1Q86 - chains A and N of the 32 polymer chains in the assembly; structure by X-ray diffraction, 3.00 A resolution.

Chain A:
Molecule: 23S ribosomal RNA
Organism: Haloarcula marismortui
Sequence (2922 nucleotides; each row starts with the number of its first residue):
     2 UUGGCUACUA UGCCAGCUGG UGGAUUGCUC GGCUCAGGCG CUGAUGAAGG ACGUGCCAAG
    62 CUGCGAUAAG CCAUGGGGAG CCGCACGGAG GCGAAGAACC AUGGAUUUCC GAAUGAGAAU
   122 CUCUCUAACA AUUGCUUCGC GCAAUGAGGA ACCCCGAGAA CUGAAACAUC UCAGUAUCGG
   182 GAGGAACAGA AAACGCAAUG UGAUGUCGUU AGUAACCGCG AGUGAACGCG AUACAGCCCA
   242 AACCGAAGCC CUCACGGGCA AUGUGGUGUC AGGGCUACCU CUCAUCAGCC GACCGUCUCG
   302 ACGAAGUCUC UUGGAACAGA GCGUGAUACA GGGUGACAAC CCCGUACUCG AGACCAGUAC
   362 GACGUGCGGU AGUGCCAGAG UAGCGGGGGU UGGAUAUCCC UCGCGAAUAA CGCAGGCAUC
   422 GACUGCGAAG GCUAAACACA ACCUGAGACC GAUAGUGAAC AAGUAGUGUG AACGAACGCU
   482 GCAAAGUACC CUCAGAAGGG AGGCGAAAUA GAGCAUGAAA UCAGUUGGCG AUCGAGCGAC
   542 AGGGCAUACA AGGUCCCUCG ACGAAUGACC GACGCGCGAG CGUCCAGUAA GACUCACGGG
   602 AAGCCGAUGU UCUGUCGUAC GUUUUGAAAA ACGAGCCAGG GAGUGUGUCU GCAUGGCAAG
   662 UCUAACCGGA GUAUCCGGGG AGGCACAGGG AAACCGACAU GGCCGCAGGG CUUUGCCCGA
   722 GGGCCGCCGU CUUCAAGGGC GGGGAGCCAU GUGGACACGA CCCGAAUCCG GACGAUCUAC
   782 GCAUGGACAA GAUGAAGCGU GCCGAAAGGC ACGUGGAAGU CUGUUAGAGU UGGUGUCCUA
   842 CAAUACCCUC UCGUGAUCUA UGUGUAGGGG UGAAAGGCCC AUCGAGUCCG GCAACAGCUG
   902 GUUCCAAUCG AAACAUGUCG AAGCAUGACC UCCGCCGAGG UAGUCUGUGA GGUAGAGCGA
   962 CCGAUUGGUG UGUCCGCCUC CGAGAGGAGU CGGCACACCU GUCAAACUCC AAACUUACAG
  1022 ACGCCGUUUG ACGCGGGGAU UCCGGUGCGC GGGGUAAGCC UGUGUACCAG GAGGGGAACA
  1082 ACCCAGAGAU AGGUUAAGGU CCCCAAGUGU GGAUUAAGUG UAAUCCUCUG AAGGUGGUCU
  1142 CGAGCCCUAG ACAGCCGGGA GGUGAGCUUA GAAGCAGCUA CCCUCUAAGA AAAGCGUAAC
  1202 AGCUUACCGG CCGAGGUUUG AGGCGCCCAA AAUGAUCGGG ACUCAAAUCC ACCACCGAGA
  1262 CCUGUCCGUA CCACUCAUAC UGGUAAUCGA GUAGAUUGGC GCUCUAAUUG GAUGGAAGUA
  1322 GGGGUGAAAA CUCCUAUGGA CCGAUUAGUG ACGAAAAUCC UGGCCAUAGU AGCAGCGAUA
  1382 GUCGGGUGAG AACCCCGACG GCCUAAUGGA UAAGGGUUCC UCAGCACUGC UGAUCAGCUG
  1442 AGGGUUAGCC GGUCCUAAGU CAUACCGCAA CUCGACUAUG ACGAAAUGGG AAACGGGUUA
  1502 AUAUUCCCGU GCCACUAUGC AGUGAAAGUU GACGCCCUGG GGUCGAUCAC GCUGGGCAUU
  1562 CGCCCAGUCG AACCGUCCAA CUCCGUGGAA GCCGUAAUGG CAGGAAGCGG ACGAACGGCG
  1622 GCAUAGGGAA ACGUGAUUCA ACCUGGGGCC CAUGAAAAGA CGAGCAUAGU GUCCGUACCG
  1682 AGAACCGACA CAGGUGUCCA UGGCGGCGAA AGCCAAGGCC UGUCGGGAGC AACCAACGUU
  1742 AGGGAAUUCG GCAAGUUAGU CCCGUACCUU CGGAAGAAGG GAUGCCUGCU CCGGAACGGA
  1802 GCAGGUCGCA GUGACUCGGA AGCUCGGACU GUCUAGUAAC AACAUAGGUG ACCGCAAAUC
  1862 CGCAAGGACU CGUACGGUCA CUGAAUCCUG CCCAGUGCAG GUAUCUGAAC ACCUCGUACA
  1922 AGAGGACGAA GGACCUGUCA ACGGCGGGGG UAACUAUGAC CCUCUUAAGG UAGCGUAGUA
  1982 CCUUGCCGCA UCAGUAGCGG CUUGCAUGAA UGGAUUAACC AGAGCUUCAC UGUCCCAACG
  2042 UUGGGCCCGG UGAACUGUAC AUUCCAGUGC GGAGUCUGGA GACACCCAGG GGGAAGCGAA
  2102 GACCCUAUGG AGCUUUACUG CAGGCUGUCG CUGAGACGUG GUCGCCGAUG UGCAGCAUAG
  2162 GUAGGAGACA CUACACAGGU ACCCGCGCUA GCGGGCCACC GAGUCAACAG UGAAAUACUA
  2222 CCCGUCGGUG ACUGCGACUC UCACUCCGGG AGGAGGACAC CGAUAGCCGG GCAGUUUGAC
  2282 UGGGGCGGUA CGCGCUCGAA AAGAUAUCGA GCGCGCCCUA UGGCUAUCUC AGCCGGGACA
  2342 GAGACCCGGC GAAGAGUGCA AGAGCAAAAG AUAGCUUGAC AGUGUUCUUC CCAACGAGGA
  2402 ACGCUGACGC GAAAGCGUGG UCUAGCGAAC CAAUUAGCCU GCUUGAUGCG GGCAAUUGAU
  2462 GACAGAAAAG CUACCCUAGG GAUAACAGAG UCGUCACUCG CAAGAGCACA UAUCGACCGA
  2522 GUGGCUUGCU ACCUCGAUGU CGGUUCCCUC CAUCCUGCCC GUGCAGAAGC GGGCAAGGGU
  2582 GAGGUUGUUC GCCUAUUAAA GGAGGUCGUG AGCUGGGUUU AGACCGUCGU GAGACAGGUC
  2642 GGCUGCUAUC UACUGGGUGU GUAAUGGUGU CUGACAAGAA CGACCGUAUA GUACGAGAGG
  2702 AACUACGGUU GGUGGCCACU GGUGUACCGG UUGUUCGAGA GAGCACGUGC CGGGUAGCCA
  2762 CGCCACACGG GGUAAGAGCU GAACGCAUCU AAGCUCGAAA CCCACUUGGA AAAGAGACAC
  2822 CGCCGAGGUC CCGCGUACAA GACGCGGUCG AUAGACUCGG GGUGUGCGCG UCGAGGUAAC
  2882 GAGACGUUAA GCCCACGAGC ACUAACAGAC CAAAGCCAUC AU
Unresolved in the structure: 2-9, 126-127, 715, 971-998, 1560, 1952-1963, 2137-2236, 2339-2343, 2665-2666, 2915-2923
Ion coordination: Mg2+ site 1 near G28 (its only coordinating residue here); Na+ site 1: C40, G41, C443; Na+ site 2: G56, G61; Na+ site 3: G66, U107, U108; Mg2+ site 2 near U115 (its only coordinating residue here); Na+ site 4: C141, G142; Na+ site 5 near U146 (its only coordinating residue here); Mg2+ site 3: C162, U2276; K+ site 1: C162, U163, U172; Mg2+ site 4: A165, A167, C168; Na+ site 6: A165, A166, A167; Mg2+ site 5: A166, G219; 67 more Na+ sites not listed; 98 more Mg2+ sites not listed; 1 more K+ sites not listed
Ligand contacts:
  - phenylalaninal (PHA), molecule 1: G2102, C2104, A2486, U2620
  - phenylalaninal (PHA), molecule 2: A2486, C2487, U2541, U2620
What the authors report for this chain:
  - binding site for CCA-phenylalanine-cariotic-acid-biotin: G2284, G2285
  - catalytic residues: A2486 (proposed by the authors, not directly observed)

Chain N:
Molecule: L15 Ribosomal Protein
Organism: Haloarcula marismortui
Amino-acid sequence (194 residues; each row starts with the number of its first residue):
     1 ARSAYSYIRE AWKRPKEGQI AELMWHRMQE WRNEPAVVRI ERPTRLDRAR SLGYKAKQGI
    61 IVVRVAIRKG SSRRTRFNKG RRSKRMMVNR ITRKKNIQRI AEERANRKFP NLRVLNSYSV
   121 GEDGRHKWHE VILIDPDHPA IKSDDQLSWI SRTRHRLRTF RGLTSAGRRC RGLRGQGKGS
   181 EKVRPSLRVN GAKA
Ion coordination: Na+ site 1: Asn106, Phe109, Leu112; Na+ site 2: Lys193 (shared with U391(A), C399(A) of chain A)

How chain A and chain N interact:
Pairs across the interface (280; chain A residue first):
  G44(A) - Arg156(N)  base contact
  U133(A) - Lys108(N)  hydrogen bond to the sugar
  U133(A) - Pro110(N)  base contact
  U134(A) - Lys108(N)  phosphate contact
  U134(A) - Phe109(N)  phosphate contact
  U134(A) - Asn111(N)  hydrogen bond to the sugar
  G135(A) - Arg39(N)  salt bridge to the phosphate
  G135(A) - Ile61(N)  phosphate contact
  G135(A) - Phe109(N)  phosphate contact
  G135(A) - Asn111(N)  hydrogen bond to the sugar
  G135(A) - Asp135(N)  hydrogen bond to the sugar
  C136(A) - Arg39(N)  salt bridge to the phosphate
  C136(A) - Gln58(N)  phosphate contact
  C136(A) - His138(N)  hydrogen bond to the sugar
  U137(A) - Gln58(N)  phosphate contact
  A145(A) - Asn111(N)  sugar contact
  A145(A) - Asp137(N)  sugar contact
  U146(A) - Pro110(N)  sugar contact
  C154(A) - Arg188(N)  salt bridge to the phosphate
  C155(A) - Arg161(N)  hydrogen bond to the sugar
  C155(A) - Arg171(N)  hydrogen bond to the phosphate
  C155(A) - Ser186(N)  hydrogen bond to the phosphate
  C155(A) - Arg188(N)  salt bridge to the phosphate
  C155(A) - Val189(N)  phosphate contact
  C156(A) - Arg99(N)  hydrogen bond to the phosphate
  C156(A) - Phe160(N)  sugar contact
  C156(A) - Arg161(N)  sugar contact
  C156(A) - Gly162(N)  sugar contact
  C156(A) - Arg171(N)  salt bridge to the phosphate
  C156(A) - Ser186(N)  phosphate contact
  C156(A) - Leu187(N)  hydrogen bond to the phosphate
  C156(A) - Arg188(N)  hydrogen bond to the phosphate
  G157(A) - Lys95(N)  hydrogen bond to the sugar
  G157(A) - Arg99(N)  salt bridge to the phosphate
  G157(A) - Arg171(N)  phosphate contact
  G157(A) - Leu187(N)  phosphate contact
  A158(A) - Arg93(N)  hydrogen bond to the phosphate
  A158(A) - Lys94(N)  hydrogen bond to the phosphate
  G159(A) - Arg74(N)  salt bridge to the phosphate
  G159(A) - Arg93(N)  salt bridge to the phosphate
  A160(A) - Arg81(N)  hydrogen bond to the sugar
  A160(A) - Arg85(N)  salt bridge to the phosphate
  A160(A) - Met87(N)  phosphate contact
  A161(A) - Gly80(N)  sugar contact
  A161(A) - Arg81(N)  phosphate contact
  A161(A) - Arg82(N)  salt bridge to the phosphate
  A161(A) - Arg85(N)  phosphate contact
  A169(A) - Ser83(N)  phosphate contact
  U170(A) - Arg82(N)  salt bridge to the phosphate
  U170(A) - Ser83(N)  hydrogen bond to the phosphate
  U170(A) - Lys84(N)  hydrogen bond to the phosphate
  C171(A) - Arg82(N)  salt bridge to the phosphate
  C171(A) - Lys84(N)  phosphate contact
  U172(A) - Arg82(N)  hydrogen bond to the base
  A174(A) - Arg85(N)  base contact
  G175(A) - Lys94(N)  hydrogen bond to the base
  G175(A) - Gly191(N)  sugar contact
  G175(A) - Ala192(N)  sugar contact
  G175(A) - Lys193(N)  salt bridge to the phosphate
  G181(A) - Arg107(N)  hydrogen bond to the sugar
  G181(A) - Phe160(N)  hydrogen bond to the base
  G182(A) - Leu157(N)  phosphate contact
  G182(A) - Arg161(N)  sugar contact
  A183(A) - Arg154(N)  sugar contact
  A183(A) - Arg156(N)  sugar contact
  A183(A) - Leu157(N)  sugar contact
  A183(A) - Arg161(N)  hydrogen bond to the sugar
  G184(A) - Thr153(N)  phosphate contact
  G184(A) - Arg156(N)  salt bridge to the phosphate
  A187(A) - Arg154(N)  salt bridge to the phosphate
  A187(A) - Arg161(N)  phosphate contact
  C188(A) - Arg154(N)  phosphate contact
  C188(A) - Arg161(N)  salt bridge to the phosphate
  C188(A) - Leu163(N)  phosphate contact
  C188(A) - Arg171(N)  hydrogen bond to the phosphate
  C188(A) - Pro185(N)  hydrogen bond to the sugar
  C188(A) - Ser186(N)  sugar contact
  A189(A) - Leu163(N)  phosphate contact
  A189(A) - Arg168(N)  salt bridge to the phosphate
  A189(A) - Arg171(N)  salt bridge to the phosphate
  A189(A) - Leu173(N)  sugar contact
  A189(A) - Arg184(N)  sugar contact
  A189(A) - Pro185(N)  sugar contact
  G190(A) - Leu173(N)  phosphate contact
  G190(A) - Arg184(N)  salt bridge to the phosphate
  A191(A) - Gln176(N)  hydrogen bond to the phosphate
  A192(A) - Gln176(N)  hydrogen bond to the phosphate
  A193(A) - Arg174(N)  phosphate contact
  A193(A) - Gln176(N)  hydrogen bond to the phosphate
  A194(A) - Gln176(N)  sugar contact
  A194(A) - Gly177(N)  phosphate contact
  C195(A) - Gly177(N)  phosphate contact
  C195(A) - Lys178(N)  hydrogen bond to the phosphate
  A204(A) - Gln176(N)  sugar contact
  U205(A) - Arg184(N)  phosphate contact
  G206(A) - Arg184(N)  phosphate contact
  G206(A) - Pro185(N)  phosphate contact
  U207(A) - Pro185(N)  phosphate contact
  A226(A) - Lys182(N)  sugar contact
  A227(A) - Glu181(N)  sugar contact
  C240(A) - Gln146(N)  hydrogen bond to the phosphate
  A241(A) - Arg50(N)  sugar contact
  A241(A) - Ser51(N)  sugar contact
  A242(A) - Ser3(N)  phosphate contact
  A242(A) - Tyr5(N)  phosphate contact
  A242(A) - Arg50(N)  salt bridge to the phosphate
  A243(A) - Ala1(N)  hydrogen bond to the phosphate
  A243(A) - Ser3(N)  phosphate contact
  C244(A) - Ala1(N)  hydrogen bond to the phosphate
  C250(A) - Ala140(N)  sugar contact
  C251(A) - Gln58(N)  hydrogen bond to the sugar
  C251(A) - His138(N)  sugar contact
  C251(A) - Pro139(N)  phosphate contact
  C251(A) - Ala140(N)  sugar contact
  C251(A) - Ser143(N)  phosphate contact
  C252(A) - Pro139(N)  phosphate contact
  G259(A) - Gln58(N)  base contact
  C260(A) - Gln58(N)  sugar contact
  A261(A) - Arg42(N)  salt bridge to the phosphate
  A261(A) - Ala56(N)  sugar contact
  A262(A) - Arg42(N)  salt bridge to the phosphate
  U263(A) - Arg42(N)  hydrogen bond to the sugar
  U263(A) - Leu46(N)  phosphate contact
  G264(A) - Tyr5(N)  hydrogen bond to the phosphate
  G264(A) - Leu46(N)  phosphate contact
  G264(A) - Arg50(N)  salt bridge to the phosphate
  G264(A) - Ala56(N)  sugar contact
  U265(A) - Arg50(N)  salt bridge to the phosphate
  U265(A) - Lys55(N)  phosphate contact
  U265(A) - Ala56(N)  hydrogen bond to the phosphate
  U265(A) - Lys57(N)  phosphate contact
  G266(A) - Lys55(N)  salt bridge to the phosphate
  G266(A) - Lys57(N)  salt bridge to the phosphate
  G266(A) - Asp144(N)  phosphate contact
  C376(A) - Ala1(N)  hydrogen bond to the sugar
  C377(A) - Arg2(N)  phosphate contact
  A378(A) - Arg9(N)  salt bridge to the phosphate
  G379(A) - Arg9(N)  sugar contact
  G379(A) - Arg48(N)  phosphate contact
  G379(A) - Ser51(N)  hydrogen bond to the base
  A380(A) - Arg9(N)  phosphate contact
  A380(A) - Trp12(N)  sugar contact
  A380(A) - Lys13(N)  base contact
  A380(A) - Arg48(N)  salt bridge to the phosphate
  G381(A) - Lys13(N)  base contact
  G381(A) - Pro15(N)  base contact
  G381(A) - Arg45(N)  salt bridge to the phosphate
  G381(A) - Arg48(N)  salt bridge to the phosphate
  A383(A) - Arg174(N)  salt bridge to the phosphate
  G388(A) - Arg90(N)  hydrogen bond to the sugar
  G388(A) - Thr92(N)  base contact
  G389(A) - Arg90(N)  salt bridge to the phosphate
  G390(A) - Lys84(N)  salt bridge to the phosphate
  G390(A) - Lys94(N)  sugar contact
  G390(A) - Ala194(N)  base contact
  U391(A) - Lys84(N)  salt bridge to the phosphate
  U391(A) - Arg85(N)  salt bridge to the phosphate
  U391(A) - Lys193(N)  hydrogen bond to the sugar
  U392(A) - Lys182(N)  hydrogen bond to the sugar
  U392(A) - Lys193(N)  sugar contact
  G393(A) - Glu181(N)  base contact
  G393(A) - Lys182(N)  hydrogen bond to the base
  G394(A) - Lys178(N)  base contact
  G394(A) - Gly179(N)  base contact
  G394(A) - Glu181(N)  hydrogen bond to the base
  G394(A) - Lys182(N)  hydrogen bond to the base
  U398(A) - Gly179(N)  hydrogen bond to the sugar
  C399(A) - Gly172(N)  phosphate contact
  C399(A) - Lys178(N)  phosphate contact
  C399(A) - Gly179(N)  sugar contact
  C399(A) - Val183(N)  sugar contact
  C399(A) - Ala194(N)  sugar contact
  C400(A) - Lys94(N)  hydrogen bond to the sugar
  C400(A) - Arg169(N)  phosphate contact
  C400(A) - Cys170(N)  sugar contact
  C400(A) - Gly172(N)  phosphate contact
  C401(A) - Thr92(N)  hydrogen bond to the base
  C401(A) - Arg93(N)  hydrogen bond to the sugar
  C401(A) - Lys94(N)  sugar contact
  C401(A) - Asn96(N)  phosphate contact
  U402(A) - Gly70(N)  hydrogen bond to the phosphate
  U402(A) - Ser71(N)  sugar contact
  U402(A) - Thr92(N)  sugar contact
  U402(A) - Asn96(N)  phosphate contact
  U402(A) - Ile97(N)  hydrogen bond to the phosphate
  C403(A) - Lys69(N)  phosphate contact
  C403(A) - Gly70(N)  hydrogen bond to the phosphate
  C403(A) - Ile97(N)  phosphate contact
  C403(A) - Lys127(N)  salt bridge to the phosphate
  G404(A) - Lys69(N)  salt bridge to the phosphate
  G404(A) - Glu122(N)  phosphate contact
  C405(A) - Lys16(N)  salt bridge to the phosphate
  A407(A) - Arg14(N)  salt bridge to the phosphate
  U409(A) - Lys13(N)  hydrogen bond to the base
  G416(A) - Lys178(N)  salt bridge to the phosphate
  G417(A) - Lys178(N)  hydrogen bond to the sugar
  G431(A) - Arg48(N)  salt bridge to the phosphate
  G431(A) - Ser51(N)  sugar contact
  G431(A) - Leu52(N)  hydrogen bond to the sugar
  G431(A) - Asn116(N)  hydrogen bond to the phosphate
  G431(A) - Arg169(N)  salt bridge to the phosphate
  G432(A) - Asn116(N)  hydrogen bond to the phosphate
  G432(A) - Trp149(N)  hydrogen bond to the sugar
  G432(A) - Ser165(N)  phosphate contact
  C433(A) - Trp149(N)  sugar contact
  C433(A) - Arg158(N)  salt bridge to the phosphate
  C433(A) - Arg168(N)  salt bridge to the phosphate
  U434(A) - His155(N)  salt bridge to the phosphate
  A435(A) - Arg154(N)  salt bridge to the phosphate
  C770(A) - Lys79(N)  phosphate contact
  C770(A) - Gly80(N)  hydrogen bond to the phosphate
  C770(A) - Arg81(N)  hydrogen bond to the phosphate
  G771(A) - Lys79(N)  salt bridge to the phosphate
  G771(A) - Arg81(N)  salt bridge to the phosphate
  G869(A) - Asn78(N)  sugar contact
  G869(A) - Lys79(N)  salt bridge to the phosphate
  G870(A) - Asn78(N)  hydrogen bond to the phosphate
  C1467(A) - Pro35(N)  phosphate contact
  C1467(A) - Ala36(N)  hydrogen bond to the phosphate
  G1468(A) - Ala36(N)  phosphate contact
  C1469(A) - Arg68(N)  salt bridge to the phosphate
  C1469(A) - Arg73(N)  salt bridge to the phosphate
  C1469(A) - Arg104(N)  salt bridge to the phosphate
  A1470(A) - Arg68(N)  salt bridge to the phosphate
  A1470(A) - Ser72(N)  hydrogen bond to the phosphate
  A1470(A) - Arg73(N)  hydrogen bond to the phosphate
  A1470(A) - Arg93(N)  salt bridge to the phosphate
  A1470(A) - Lys95(N)  hydrogen bond to the sugar
  A1470(A) - Ile100(N)  phosphate contact
  A1471(A) - Ile100(N)  phosphate contact
  A1471(A) - Arg104(N)  salt bridge to the phosphate
  A1471(A) - Arg107(N)  hydrogen bond to the phosphate
  C1472(A) - Arg107(N)  salt bridge to the phosphate
  C1864(A) - Arg73(N)  sugar contact
  C1864(A) - Arg74(N)  sugar contact
  C1864(A) - Thr75(N)  phosphate contact
  A1865(A) - Arg73(N)  sugar contact
  G2121(A) - Arg76(N)  base contact
  G2121(A) - Ser83(N)  sugar contact
  G2121(A) - Met86(N)  hydrogen bond to the base
  C2122(A) - Arg76(N)  hydrogen bond to the base
  C2122(A) - Phe77(N)  sugar contact
  C2122(A) - Met86(N)  hydrogen bond to the sugar
  C2122(A) - Val88(N)  phosphate contact
  A2123(A) - Arg76(N)  sugar contact
  A2123(A) - Met87(N)  phosphate contact
  A2123(A) - Val88(N)  hydrogen bond to the phosphate
  A2123(A) - Asn89(N)  hydrogen bond to the phosphate
  G2124(A) - Asn89(N)  phosphate contact
  G2131(A) - Lys16(N)  phosphate contact
  G2131(A) - Gly124(N)  hydrogen bond to the base
  C2132(A) - Lys16(N)  salt bridge to the phosphate
  C2132(A) - Asp123(N)  sugar contact
  C2132(A) - Gly124(N)  hydrogen bond to the sugar
  U2133(A) - Trp25(N)  phosphate contact
  C2243(A) - Trp25(N)  base contact
  A2244(A) - Trp25(N)  sugar contact
  A2244(A) - Gln29(N)  sugar contact
  A2244(A) - Arg32(N)  hydrogen bond to the phosphate
  C2245(A) - Gln29(N)  phosphate contact
  C2245(A) - Arg32(N)  salt bridge to the phosphate
  U2246(A) - Arg125(N)  salt bridge to the phosphate
  C2262(A) - Gly124(N)  base contact
  C2262(A) - Arg125(N)  sugar contact
  G2263(A) - Lys69(N)  sugar contact
  G2263(A) - Gly70(N)  hydrogen bond to the sugar
  G2263(A) - Ser71(N)  phosphate contact
  G2263(A) - Arg73(N)  sugar contact
  A2264(A) - Gly70(N)  phosphate contact
  A2264(A) - Ser71(N)  hydrogen bond to the phosphate
  A2266(A) - Arg90(N)  salt bridge to the phosphate
  G2272(A) - Arg76(N)  base contact
  C2273(A) - Arg76(N)  hydrogen bond to the base
  A2274(A) - Phe77(N)  sugar contact
  A2274(A) - Gly80(N)  phosphate contact
  A2274(A) - Arg81(N)  hydrogen bond to the sugar
  A2274(A) - Met86(N)  base contact
  G2275(A) - Gly80(N)  phosphate contact
  G2275(A) - Arg81(N)  sugar contact
  G2275(A) - Met86(N)  sugar contact
Also at the interface, not in a pair above, chain A (130 interface residues in all): A144, C173, U176, G225, C239, G269, A288, A408, A430, G868, U2265
Also at the interface, not in a pair above, chain N (122 interface residues in all): Tyr54, Gly59, Ile91, Glu103, Leu112, Ser119, Asp145

Summary:
130 residues of chain A face 122 of chain N across their interface, with 76 hydrogen bonds and 60 salt
bridges. Polar pairs include U172(A)-Arg82(N), G175(A)-Lys94(N) and G181(A)-Phe160(N). Chain A binds
phenylalaninal. C40(A), G41(A) and C443(A) form the Na+ site 1. The paper reports the catalytic residue
A2486(A); a binding site for CCA-phenylalanine-cariotic-acid-biotin at G2284(A) and G2285(A).
Chain A is 23S ribosomal RNA and chain N is L15 Ribosomal Protein, both from Haloarcula marismortui; the
structure, Crystal structure of CCA-Phe-cap-biotin bound simultaneously at half occupancy to both the A-site
and P-site of ..., was determined by X-ray diffraction together with 1Q7Y, 1Q81, 1Q82 and 1M90 from the same
study.
